Entry 8V1U (X-ray diffraction, 2.00 A resolution); this record covers chains A and C of the 4 polymer chains in the assembly.

[Chain A]
Protein: DNA ligase 1
Source organism: Homo sapiens
Notes: EC 6.5.1.1
UniProt: P18858 (DNLI1_HUMAN); residues 262-904 here = UniProt positions 262-904
Sequence (647 residues; each row starts with the number of its first residue):
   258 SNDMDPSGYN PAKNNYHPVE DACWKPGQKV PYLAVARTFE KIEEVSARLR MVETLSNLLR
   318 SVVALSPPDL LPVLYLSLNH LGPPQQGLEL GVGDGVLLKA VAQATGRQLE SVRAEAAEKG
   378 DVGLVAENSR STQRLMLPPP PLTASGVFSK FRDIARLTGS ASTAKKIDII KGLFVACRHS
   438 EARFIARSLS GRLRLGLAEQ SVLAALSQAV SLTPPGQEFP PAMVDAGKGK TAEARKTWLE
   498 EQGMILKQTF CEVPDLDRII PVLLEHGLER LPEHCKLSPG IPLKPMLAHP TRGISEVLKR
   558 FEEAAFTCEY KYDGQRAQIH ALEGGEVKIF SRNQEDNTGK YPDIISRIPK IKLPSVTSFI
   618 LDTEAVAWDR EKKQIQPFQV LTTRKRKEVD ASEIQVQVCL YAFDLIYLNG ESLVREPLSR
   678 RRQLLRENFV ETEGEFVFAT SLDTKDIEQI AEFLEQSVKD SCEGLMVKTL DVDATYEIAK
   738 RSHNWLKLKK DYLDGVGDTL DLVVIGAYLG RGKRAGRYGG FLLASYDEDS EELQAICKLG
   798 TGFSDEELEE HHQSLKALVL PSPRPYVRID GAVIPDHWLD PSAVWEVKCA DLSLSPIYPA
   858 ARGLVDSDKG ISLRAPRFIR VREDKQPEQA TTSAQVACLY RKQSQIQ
Unresolved in the structure: 902-904
Construct notes: expression tag (258-261); engineered mutation Ala872 (Phe in P18858)
Bound ions: Na+: Asn594 (shared with 2 residues of chain B)
Small-molecule neighbours: adenosine monophosphate (AMP): Ala545, Glu566, Tyr567, Lys568, Tyr569, Arg573, Arg589, Glu621, Phe660, Ala696, Met723, Lys725, Trp742, Lys744, Lys746

[Chain C]
Molecule: 7-nt DNA/RNA hybrid strand
Sequence (7 nucleotides; row label = number of the first residue in the row):
     1 GTCGGAC
Covalently attached groups: adenosine monophosphate (AMP) linked to G1
Bound ions: Na+ near DA6 (its only coordinating residue here)

[Chain A / chain C interface]
Pairs across the interface (23):
  Ser303(A) - DA6(C)  hydrogen bond to the phosphate
  Ser303(A) - DC7(C)  hydrogen bond to the phosphate
  Ala304(A) - DC7(C)  sugar contact
  Arg549(A) - DC3(C)  salt bridge to the phosphate
  Lys568(A) - G1(C)  salt bridge to the phosphate
  Arg589(A) - G1(C)  salt bridge to the phosphate
  Lys744(A) - DT2(C)  salt bridge to the phosphate
  Lys746(A) - G1(C)  hydrogen bond to the phosphate
  Lys746(A) - DT2(C)  salt bridge to the phosphate
  Tyr749(A) - DT2(C)  hydrogen bond to the phosphate
  Lys770(A) - DG4(C)  base contact
  Thr798(A) - DT2(C)  hydrogen bond to the base
  Thr798(A) - DC3(C)  hydrogen bond to the sugar
  Gly799(A) - DC3(C)  phosphate contact
  Gly799(A) - DG4(C)  phosphate contact
  Phe800(A) - DG4(C)  sugar contact
  Ser801(A) - DG4(C)  phosphate contact
  Ser801(A) - DG5(C)  phosphate contact
  Asp802(A) - DG4(C)  phosphate contact
  Asp802(A) - DG5(C)  hydrogen bond to the phosphate
  Ala872(A) - G1(C)  sugar contact
  Arg874(A) - DT2(C)  hydrogen bond to the phosphate
  Arg874(A) - DC3(C)  salt bridge to the phosphate
Also at the interface, not in a pair above, chain A (19 interface residues in all): Arg305, Glu720, Glu803

[Summary]
19 residues of chain A face 7 of chain C across their interface; the contacts include 8 hydrogen bonds and 6
salt bridges. Polar pairs include Thr798(A)-DT2(C), Thr798(A)-DC3(C) and Ser303(A)-DA6(C). Ligands of chain A:
adenosine monophosphate. Adenosine monophosphate is covalently linked to G1(C).
Here chain A is DNA ligase 1 (Homo sapiens) and chain C is a 7-nt DNA/RNA hybrid strand. Entry 8V1U (Human DNA
Ligase I F872A bound to adenylated nicked DNA with a 5' terminal ribonucleotide) was determined by X-ray
diffraction (same publication as 8V1V and 8V1W).
